PDB entry 4NF5 | X-ray diffraction, 1.90 A resolution | chains A and B

Chain A:
Name: Glutamate receptor ionotropic, NMDA 1
Source organism: Rattus norvegicus
Reference sequence: P35439 (NMDZ1_RAT); the construct has insertions or renumbered stretches relative to UniProt, so the offset changes along the chain: 2-152 = UniProt 393-543; 155-292 = UniProt 663-800
Sequence (292 residues; numbered 1 to 292; the number before each row is that of its first residue):
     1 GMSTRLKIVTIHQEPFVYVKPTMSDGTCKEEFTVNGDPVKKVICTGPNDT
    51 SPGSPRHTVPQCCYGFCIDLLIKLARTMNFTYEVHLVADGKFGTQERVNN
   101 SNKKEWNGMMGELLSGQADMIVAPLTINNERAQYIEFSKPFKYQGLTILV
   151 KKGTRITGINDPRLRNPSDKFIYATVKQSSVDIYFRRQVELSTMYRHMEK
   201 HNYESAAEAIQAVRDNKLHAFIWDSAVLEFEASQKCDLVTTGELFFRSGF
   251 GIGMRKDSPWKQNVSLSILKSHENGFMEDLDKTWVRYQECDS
Not modelled in the structure: 1-3, 48-57, 100, 287-292
Construct notes: expression tag (1, 153-154)
Disulfides: Cys28-Cys62, Cys44-Cys63
Small-molecule neighbours: glycine (GLY): Phe92, Pro124, Leu125, Thr126, Arg131, Ser179, Ser180, Trp223, Asp224, Phe250
UniProt features mapped onto this chain:
  - glycosylation (N-linked (GlcNAc...) asparagine): Asn100, Asn166, Asn263
  - binding site (glycine): Ser180, Asp224

Chain B:
Name: Glutamate receptor ionotropic, NMDA 2A
Source organism: Rattus norvegicus
Reference sequence: Q00959 (NMDE1_RAT); the construct has insertions or renumbered stretches relative to UniProt, so the offset changes along the chain: 5-142 = UniProt 402-539; 145-286 = UniProt 661-802
Sequence (283 residues; numbered 4 to 286; the number before each row is that of its first residue):
     4 SDDNHLSIVTLEEAPFVIVEDIDPLTETCVRNTVPCRKFVKINNSTNEGM
    54 NVKKCCKGFCIDILKKLSRTVKFTYDLYLVTNGKHGKKVNNVWNGMIGEV
   104 VYQRAVMAVGSLTINEERSEVVDFSVPFVETGISVMVSRGTQVTGLSDKK
   154 FQRPHDYSPPFRFGTVPNGSTERNIRNNYPYMHQYMTRFNQRGVEDALVS
   204 LKTGKLDAFIYDAAVLNYKAGRDEGCKLVTIGSGYIFATTGYGIALQKGS
   254 PWKRQIDLALLQFVGDGEMEELETLWLTGICHN
Not modelled in the structure: 4-6, 26-31, 286
Construct notes: expression tag (4); engineered mutation Thr242 (Ser758 in Q00959)
Disulfides: Cys32-Cys58, Cys39-Cys59, Cys229-Cys284
Small-molecule neighbours: 5-phosphono-D-norvaline (2JJ): His88, Ser114, Leu115, Thr116, Arg121, Val169, Gly172, Ser173, Thr174, Tyr214, Asp215, Tyr245
From the paper describing this entry:
  - binding site for 5-phosphono-D-norvaline: Ser114, Thr116, Arg121, Val169, Pro170, Gly172, Ser173, Thr174, Glu175, Tyr214
  - mutagenesis - Y214F, Y214L (20-fold), Y214M (80-fold): decreased binding to 5-phosphono-D-norvaline
  - specificity-determining residues: Tyr214, Lys222

How chain A and chain B interact:
Pairs across the interface (42):
  Asn128(A) - Leu264(B)
  Asn129(A) - Leu261(B)  hydrogen bond (side chain-backbone)
  Asn129(A) - Leu264(B)
  Asn129(A) - Gln265(B)
  Ala132(A) - Arg257(B)  hydrogen bond (backbone-side chain)
  Ala132(A) - Leu261(B)
  Ala132(A) - Leu264(B)  hydrophobic
  Gln133(A) - Arg257(B)  hydrogen bond (backbone-side chain)
  Gln133(A) - Leu261(B)
  Lys139(A) - Ile117(B)
  Lys139(A) - Phe127(B)  hydrogen bond (side chain-backbone)
  Lys139(A) - Ser128(B)  hydrogen bond (side chain-backbone)
  Tyr143(A) - Pro130(B)
  Tyr143(A) - Glu133(B)
  Tyr143(A) - Thr242(B)
  Tyr143(A) - Thr243(B)
  Tyr143(A) - Gly244(B)
  Arg187(A) - Gly268(B)  hydrogen bond (side chain-backbone)
  Arg187(A) - Asp269(B)  salt bridge
  Gln188(A) - Gly268(B)  hydrogen bond (side chain-backbone)
  Phe246(A) - Val267(B)
  Arg247(A) - Glu133(B)
  Arg247(A) - Glu276(B)  salt bridge
  Leu266(A) - Glu119(B)
  Leu266(A) - Ser122(B)
  Leu269(A) - Ile117(B)  hydrophobic
  Leu269(A) - Asn118(B)
  Leu269(A) - Ser122(B)
  Lys270(A) - Glu119(B)
  His272(A) - Ala241(B)
  His272(A) - Thr242(B)  hydrogen bond
  Glu273(A) - Asn118(B)
  Glu273(A) - Glu119(B)  hydrogen bond (side chain-backbone)
  Glu273(A) - Asn177(B)  hydrogen bond (backbone-side chain)
  Glu273(A) - Asn181(B)  hydrogen bond (backbone-side chain)
  Asn274(A) - Asn181(B)
  Gly275(A) - Phe240(B)
  Glu278(A) - Ser150(B)  hydrogen bond
  Glu278(A) - Phe240(B)
  Asp281(A) - Gly237(B)
  Lys282(A) - Ser150(B)  hydrogen bond
  Arg286(A) - Gly237(B)  hydrogen bond (side chain-backbone)
Interface residues without a listed pair, chain A (26 interface residues in all): Ile127, Pro140, Gln144, Tyr184, Ser248
Interface residues without a listed pair, chain B (30 interface residues in all): Glu123, Val129, Tyr238, Ile239, Gly270

Summary:
The interface between chain A and chain B involves 26 residues on one side and 30 on the other, with 14
hydrogen bonds and 2 salt bridges. Polar contacts include Arg187(A)-Asp269(B), Arg247(A)-Glu276(B) and
Asn129(A)-Leu261(B). The paper reports a binding site for 5-phosphono-D-norvaline at Ser114(B), Thr116(B) and
Arg121(B) among others; Y214F, Y214L and Y214M of chain B reduce binding to 5-phosphono-D-norvaline.
Chain A is Glutamate receptor ionotropic, NMDA 1 and chain B is Glutamate receptor ionotropic, NMDA 2A, both
from Rattus norvegicus; the structure, Crystal structure of GluN1/GluN2A ligand-binding domain in complex with
glycine and D-AP5, was determined by X-ray diffraction together with 4NF4, 4NF6 and 4NF8 from the same study.
